PDB entry 6G8M | X-ray diffraction, 2.70 A resolution | chains S and T of the 28 polymer chains in the assembly

[Chain S]
Name: Proteasome subunit alpha type-6
Organism: Saccharomyces cerevisiae (strain ATCC 204508 / S288c)
Notes: EC 3.4.25.1
Reference sequence: P40302 (PSA6_YEAST); residues 0-233 here correspond to UniProt positions 1-234 (UniProt number = residue number + 1)
Amino-acid sequence (234 residues; each row starts with the number of its first residue; numbering starts at 0):
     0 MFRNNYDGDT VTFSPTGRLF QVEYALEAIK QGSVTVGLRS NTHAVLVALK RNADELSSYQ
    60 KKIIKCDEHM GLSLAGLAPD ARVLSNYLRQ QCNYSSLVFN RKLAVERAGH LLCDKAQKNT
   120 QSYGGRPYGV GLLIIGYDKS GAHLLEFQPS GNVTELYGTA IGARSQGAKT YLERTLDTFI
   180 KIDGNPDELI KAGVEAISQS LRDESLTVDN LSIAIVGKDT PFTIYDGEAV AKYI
Unresolved in the structure: 0-2
Curated features (UniProtKB/Swiss-Prot):
  - modified residue: Ser13 (Phosphoserine)
  - cross-link: Lys190 (Glycyl lysine isopeptide (Lys-Gly) (interchain with G-Cter in ubiquitin))

[Chain T]
Name: Probable proteasome subunit alpha type-7
Organism: Saccharomyces cerevisiae (strain ATCC 204508 / S288c)
Notes: EC 3.4.25.1
Reference sequence: P21242 (PSA7_YEAST); residues -3 to 284 here correspond to UniProt positions 1-288 (UniProt number = residue number + 4)
Amino-acid sequence (288 residues; each row starts with the number of its first residue; numbers below 1 keep their minus sign (Met-3 is residue -3)):
    -3 MTSIGTGYDL SNSVFSPDGR NFQVEYAVKA VENGTTSIGI KCNDGVVFAV EKLITSKLLV
    57 PQKNVKIQVV DRHIGCVYSG LIPDGRHLVN RGREEAASFK KLYKTPIPIP AFADRLGQYV
   117 QAHTLYNSVR PFGVSTIFGG VDKNGAHLYM LEPSGSYWGY KGAATGKGRQ SAKAELEKLV
   177 DHHPEGLSAR EAVKQAAKII YLAHEDNKEK DFELEISWCS LSETNGLHKF VKGDLLQEAI
   237 DFAQKEINGD DDEDEDDSDN VMSSDDENAP VATNANATTD QEGDIHLE
Unresolved in the structure: -3 to 1, 245-284
Curated features (UniProtKB/Swiss-Prot):
  - modified residue: Thr-2 (N-acetylthreonine)

[How chain S and chain T interact]
Residue-residue contacts - 65 pairs, chain S then chain T:
  Asn4(S) with Leu6(T)
  Tyr5(S) with Asp5(T), hydrogen bond; Leu6(T), hydrophobic
  Thr9(S) with Arg126(T)
  Val10(S) with Gln19(T); Asn123(T); Ser124(T); Val125(T); Arg126(T)
  Thr11(S) with Leu6(T); Gln19(T)
  Phe12(S) with Gln19(T); Tyr22(T), hydrophobic; Ala23(T), hydrophobic; Ala26(T), hydrophobic; Arg126(T); Pro127(T); Gly129(T)
  Ser13(S) with Tyr22(T)
  Pro14(S) with Tyr22(T), hydrophobic; Lys25(T)
  Thr15(S) with Lys25(T)
  Gly16(S) with Tyr22(T); Lys25(T); Ala26(T)
  Leu18(S) with Leu77(T), hydrophobic; Arg126(T)
  His109(S) with Arg82(T)
  Cys112(S) with Arg82(T)
  Asp113(S) with Arg82(T), salt bridge; Asn86(T)
  Gln116(S) with Pro79(T); Asp80(T); His83(T), hydrogen bond; Arg126(T)
  Thr119(S) with Arg126(T), hydrogen bond (backbone-side chain)
  Gln120(S) with His119(T); Val125(T); Arg126(T), hydrogen bond (backbone-backbone); Pro127(T); Phe128(T)
  Ser121(S) with Ser124(T)
  Tyr122(S) with Ser124(T), hydrogen bond (backbone-backbone)
  Ser149(S) with Pro79(T)
  Gly150(S) with Pro79(T)
  Asn151(S) with Ile78(T); Pro79(T)
  Thr153(S) with Leu55(T); Asn60(T)
  Glu154(S) with Val56(T); Lys59(T); Asn60(T), hydrogen bond (backbone-side chain)
  Leu155(S) with Leu54(T); Leu55(T); Val56(T)
  Tyr156(S) with Leu54(T), hydrogen bond (backbone-backbone); Leu55(T); Val56(T); Pro57(T)
  Gly157(S) with Leu54(T)
  Lys168(S) with Leu54(T)
  Leu171(S) with Leu54(T)
  Glu172(S) with Ser52(T), hydrogen bond; Lys53(T)
  Leu175(S) with Lys53(T)
Also at the interface, not in a pair above, chain S (35 interface residues in all): Arg38, Lys117, Val152, Phe178

[Overview]
The interface between chain S and chain T involves 35 residues on one side and 30 on the other, with 8
hydrogen bonds and 1 salt bridge. Polar contacts include Asp113(S)-Arg82(T), Tyr5(S)-Asp5(T) and
Gln116(S)-His83(T).
Chain S is Proteasome subunit alpha type-6 and chain T is Probable proteasome subunit alpha type-7, both from
Saccharomyces cerevisiae (strain ATCC 204508 / S288c); the structure, Yeast 20S proteasome in complex with
Cystargolide B Derivative 1, was determined by X-ray diffraction, deposited together with 6G7F and 6G8N.
